Entry 3IJW (X-ray diffraction, 1.90 A resolution); this record covers chains A and B.

== Chain A (and B) ==
Molecule: Aminoglycoside N3-acetyltransferase
Organism: Bacillus anthracis
Notes: chain B of this document is another copy of the same molecule, construct and numbering; everything in this record applies to it too
UniProtKB: Q81P86 (Q81P86_BACAN); numbering as in UniProt (aligned over 1-265)
Chain sequence (268 residues; each row starts with the number of its first residue; numbers below 1 keep their minus sign (Ser-2 is residue -2)):
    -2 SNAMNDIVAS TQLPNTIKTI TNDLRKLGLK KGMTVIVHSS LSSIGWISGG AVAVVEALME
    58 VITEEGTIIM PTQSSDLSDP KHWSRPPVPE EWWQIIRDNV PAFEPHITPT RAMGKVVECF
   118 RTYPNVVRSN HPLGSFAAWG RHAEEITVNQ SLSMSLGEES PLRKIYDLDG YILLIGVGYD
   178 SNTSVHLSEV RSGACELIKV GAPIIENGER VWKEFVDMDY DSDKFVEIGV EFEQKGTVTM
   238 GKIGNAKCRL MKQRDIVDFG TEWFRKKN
Not modelled in the structure: -2 to -1, 265 (chain B: -2 to 0, 265)
Construct notes: expression tag (-2 to 0)
Modified / non-standard residues: Mse1, Mse30, Mse56, Mse67, Mse110, Mse151, Mse215, Mse237, Mse248 (selenomethionine; parent Met)
Ligand contacts: acetyl coenzyme A (ACO): Mse1, Ile4, His35, Ser36, Ser37, Leu38, Ser39, Ser40, Gly42, Trp43, Ile44, Gly47, Pro68, Gln70, Ala109, Mse110, Gly111, Lys112, Val174, Ser178, Thr180, His183
What the authors report for this chain:
  - binding site for acetyl coenzyme A: His35, Ser36, Ser37, Leu38, Ser39, Trp43, Ile44, Lys112, Thr180, His183
  - contacts within the chain: His183-Glu186 (hydrogen bond)
  - catalytic residues: His183 (proposed by the authors, not directly observed)
  - mutagenesis - H183A, H183G: increased binding to acetyl coenzyme A
  - mutagenesis - H183A, H183G: unchanged binding to CoA
  - mutagenesis - H183A, H183G: increased binding to AcCoA
  - mutagenesis - H183A, H183G: decreased catalytic activity on AcCoA

== How chain A and chain B interact ==
Contacting residue pairs (41; chain A residue first):
  Mse1(A) with Pro83(B); Arg108(B)
  Asn2(A) with Pro83(B)
  Val5(A) with Val85(B), hydrophobic; Trp89(B)
  Thr8(A) with Trp89(B)
  Gln9(A) with Trp89(B), hydrogen bond (backbone-side chain)
  Leu10(A) with Trp89(B)
  Pro11(A) with Trp89(B), hydrophobic; Ile92(B)
  Thr13(A) with Asn96(B)
  Trp43(A) with Trp80(B), hydrophobic; Trp89(B), hydrophobic; Ile93(B), hydrophobic
  Ser45(A) with Val97(B); Pro98(B)
  Gly46(A) with Pro98(B)
  Val49(A) with Pro98(B), hydrophobic; Pro106(B)
  Trp80(A) with Trp43(B), hydrophobic
  Pro83(A) with Mse1(B), hydrophobic
  Pro84(A) with Val5(B)
  Trp89(A) with Val5(B); Thr8(B); Gln9(B), hydrogen bond (side chain-backbone); Pro11(B), hydrophobic; Trp43(B), hydrophobic
  Ile92(A) with Pro11(B), hydrophobic
  Ile93(A) with Trp43(B), hydrophobic; Ser45(B)
  Asn96(A) with Thr13(B); Lys15(B)
  Val97(A) with Ser45(B)
  Pro98(A) with Ile14(B), hydrophobic; Ser45(B); Gly46(B)
  Ile104(A) with Val49(B), hydrophobic; Tyr120(B), hydrophobic; Pro121(B)
  Pro106(A) with Val49(B)
  Tyr120(A) with Ile104(B)
Also at the interface, not in a pair above, chain A (32 interface residues in all): Ile14, Lys15, Ala50, Val85, Glu101, His103, Thr119, Pro121
Also at the interface, not in a pair above, chain B (33 interface residues in all): Asn2, Leu10, Glu53, Pro84, Pro86, His103, Thr119

== Summary ==
The interface between chain A and chain B involves 32 residues on one side and 33 on the other, with 2
hydrogen bonds. The hydrogen-bonded pair is Gln9(A)-Trp89(B). Chain A binds acetyl coenzyme A. From the paper:
the catalytic residue His183(A); H183A and H183G of chain A increase binding to acetyl coenzyme A.
Both chains are Aminoglycoside N3-acetyltransferase (Bacillus anthracis). Entry 3IJW (Crystal structure of
BA2930 in complex with CoA) was determined by X-ray diffraction, deposited together with 3N0M, 3N0S and 3E4F.
